Entry 1DCU (X-ray diffraction, 2.20 A resolution); this record covers chains A and D of the 4 polymer chains in the assembly.

# Chain A (and D)
Molecule: Fructose-1,6-bisphosphatase
From: Pisum sativum
Notes: EC 3.1.3.11; chain D of this document is another copy of the same molecule, construct and numbering; everything in this record applies to it too
UniProtKB: P46275 (F16P_PEA); residues 1-357 here correspond to UniProt positions 51-407 (UniProt number = residue number + 50)
Chain sequence (357 residues; each row starts with the number of its first residue):
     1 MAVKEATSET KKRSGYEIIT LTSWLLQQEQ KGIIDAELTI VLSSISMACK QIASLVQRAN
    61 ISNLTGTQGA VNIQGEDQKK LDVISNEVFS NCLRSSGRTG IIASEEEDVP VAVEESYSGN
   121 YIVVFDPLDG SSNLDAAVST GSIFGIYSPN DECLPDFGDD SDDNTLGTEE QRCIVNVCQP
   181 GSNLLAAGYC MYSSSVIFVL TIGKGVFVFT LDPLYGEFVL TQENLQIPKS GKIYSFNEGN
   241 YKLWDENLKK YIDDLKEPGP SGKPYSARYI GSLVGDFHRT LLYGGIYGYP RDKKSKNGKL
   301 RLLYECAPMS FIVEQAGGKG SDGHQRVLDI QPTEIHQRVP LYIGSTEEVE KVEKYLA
Disordered / not traced: 1-11, 68-75, 156-163 (chain D: 1-16, 67-75, 156-162)
Sequence notes: engineered mutation Ala103 (Ile247 in P46275), Lys232 (Glu282 in P46275)
Disulfides: Cys153-Cys173
UniProt features mapped onto this chain:
  - binding site (Mg(2+)): Glu76, Glu105, Asp126, Leu128, Asp129, Glu305
  - binding site (substrate): Asp129 to Ser132, Asn237, Tyr269, Tyr287, Tyr289, Lys299

# Chain A / chain D interface
Pairs across the interface - 39 pairs, chain A then chain D:
  Lys12(A) - Glu87(D)
  Gly15(A) - Asn91(D)
  Tyr16(A) - Asn91(D)  hydrogen bond (backbone-side chain)
  Tyr16(A) - Arg94(D)  hydrogen bond (backbone-side chain)
  Glu17(A) - Asn91(D)
  Glu17(A) - Ser95(D)
  Ile18(A) - Gln51(D)
  Ile18(A) - Asn91(D)
  Ile18(A) - Cys92(D)  hydrophobic
  Ile19(A) - Ser95(D)
  Thr22(A) - Thr22(D)
  Thr22(A) - Ser43(D)
  Ser23(A) - Ile40(D)
  Ser23(A) - Ser44(D)
  Leu26(A) - Leu26(D)  hydrophobic
  Leu26(A) - Thr39(D)
  Leu26(A) - Ile40(D)  hydrophobic
  Gln27(A) - Ile40(D)
  Gln27(A) - Ser95(D)
  Glu29(A) - Glu29(D)
  Gln30(A) - Glu37(D)
  Gln30(A) - Ile40(D)
  Ile40(A) - Gln30(D)
  Ser43(A) - Leu26(D)
  Met47(A) - Thr20(D)
  Met47(A) - Ser23(D)
  Met47(A) - Glu217(D)
  Lys50(A) - Glu217(D)  salt bridge
  Gln51(A) - Glu17(D)
  Tyr215(A) - Met47(D)  hydrophobic
  Tyr215(A) - Lys50(D)  hydrogen bond (backbone-side chain)
  Tyr215(A) - Gln51(D)
  Tyr215(A) - Gly216(D)
  Gly216(A) - Tyr215(D)
  Gly216(A) - Gly216(D)
  Gly216(A) - Glu217(D)
  Glu217(A) - Met47(D)
  Glu217(A) - Lys50(D)  salt bridge
  Glu217(A) - Glu217(D)
Interface residues without a listed pair, chain A (25 interface residues in all): Thr20, Ala36, Glu37, Thr39, Ser54
Interface residues without a listed pair, chain D (26 interface residues in all): Asp35, Ala36, Ser54

# Summary
Chain A and chain D form an interface of 25 and 26 residues respectively; the contacts include 3 hydrogen
bonds and 2 salt bridges. Polar contacts include Lys50(A)-Glu217(D), Tyr16(A)-Asn91(D) and Tyr16(A)-Arg94(D).
Curated annotation (UniProt) lists 6 Mg2+-binding residues and 9 substrate-binding residues on chain A.
Both chains are Fructose-1,6-bisphosphatase (Pisum sativum). Entry 1DCU (Redox signaling in the chloroplast:
structure of oxidized pea fructose-1,6-bisphosphate phosphatase) was determined by X-ray diffraction,
deposited together with 1D9Q and 1DBZ.
